PDB entry 1WKD | X-ray diffraction, 2.60 A resolution | chain A

# Chain A
Molecule: tRNA-guanine transglycosylase
From: Zymomonas mobilis
Notes: EC 2.4.2.29
UniProt: P28720 (TGT_ZYMMO); residues 2-386 here correspond to UniProt positions 1-385 (UniProt number = residue number - 1)
Amino-acid sequence (386 residues; numbered 1 to 386; the number before each row is that of its first residue):
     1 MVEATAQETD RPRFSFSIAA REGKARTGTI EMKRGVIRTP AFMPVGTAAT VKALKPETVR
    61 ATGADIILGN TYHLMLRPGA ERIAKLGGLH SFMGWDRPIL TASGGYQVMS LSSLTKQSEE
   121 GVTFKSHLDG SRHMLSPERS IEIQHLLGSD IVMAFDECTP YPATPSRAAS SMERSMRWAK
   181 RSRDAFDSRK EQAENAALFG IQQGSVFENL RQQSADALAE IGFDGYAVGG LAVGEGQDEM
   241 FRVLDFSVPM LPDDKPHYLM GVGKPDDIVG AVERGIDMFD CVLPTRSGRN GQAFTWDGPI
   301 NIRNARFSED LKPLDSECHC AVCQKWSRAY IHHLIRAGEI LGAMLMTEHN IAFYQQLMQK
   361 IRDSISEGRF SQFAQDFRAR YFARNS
Disordered / not traced: 1-10, 383-386
Differences from the reference sequence: engineered mutation A102 (Asp101 in P28720)
Metal / ion sites: Zn2+: C318, C320, C323, H349

# In short
The Zn2+ site is built by C318, C320, C323 and H349.
Chain A is tRNA-guanine transglycosylase (Zymomonas mobilis); the structure, TRNA-guanine transglycosylase,
was determined by X-ray diffraction, deposited together with 1WKE and 1WKF.
